Entry 5IUZ (X-ray diffraction, 2.73 A resolution); this record covers chain A.

Chain A:
Protein: Cytochrome P450 2B4
From: Oryctolagus cuniculus
Notes: EC 1.14.14.1
UniProtKB: P00178 (CP2B4_RABIT); aligned to UniProt positions 1-472 over residues 20-491 (the alignment contains insertions or deletions, so no single offset holds)
Chain sequence (478 residues; each row starts with the number of its first residue):
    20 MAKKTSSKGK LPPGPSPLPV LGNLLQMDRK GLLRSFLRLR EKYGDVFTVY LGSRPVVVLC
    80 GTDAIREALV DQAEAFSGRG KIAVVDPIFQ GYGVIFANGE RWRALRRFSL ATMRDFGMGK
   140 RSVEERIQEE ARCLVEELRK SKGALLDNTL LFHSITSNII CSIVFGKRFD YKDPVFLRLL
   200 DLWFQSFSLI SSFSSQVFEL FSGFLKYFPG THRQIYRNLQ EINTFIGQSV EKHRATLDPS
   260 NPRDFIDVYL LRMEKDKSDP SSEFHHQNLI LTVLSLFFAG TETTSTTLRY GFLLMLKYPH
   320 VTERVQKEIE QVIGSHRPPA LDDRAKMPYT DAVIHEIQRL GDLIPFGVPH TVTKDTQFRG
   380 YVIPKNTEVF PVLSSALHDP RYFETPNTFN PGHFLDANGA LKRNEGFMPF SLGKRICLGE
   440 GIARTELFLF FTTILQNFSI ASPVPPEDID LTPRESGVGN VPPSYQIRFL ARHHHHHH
Disordered / not traced: 20-28, 135-139, 493-497
Differences from the reference sequence: engineered mutation Ala21 (Glu2 in P00178), Lys22 (Gly in P00178), Lys23 (His in P00178), Thr24 (Pro in P00178), Ser25 (Lys in P00178), Ser26 (Ala in P00178), Lys27 (His in P00178), Lys29 (Arg in P00178), Trp202 (Phe in P00178), Tyr226 (His in P00178); expression tag (492-497)
Bound ions: heme Fe near Cys436 (its only coordinating residue here)
Ligand contacts:
  - 5-cyclohexyl-1-pentyl-beta-D-maltoside (CM5), molecule 1: Leu43, Leu44, Met46, Asp47, Arg48, Gly50, Leu51, Ser54, Phe212, Gln215, Val216, Leu219
  - 5-cyclohexyl-1-pentyl-beta-D-maltoside (CM5), molecule 2: Ser176, Cys180, Phe184, Lys186, Phe188, Val194, Phe195, Leu198, Leu199, Trp202, Ile241, Phe244, Lys251, Phe296
  - heme (HEM): Arg98, Val113, Ile114, Trp121, Arg125, Ile179, Leu295, Ala298, Gly299, Thr302, Thr303, Thr306, Ile363, Val367, His369, Leu392, Pro428, Phe429, Ser430, Arg434, Ile435, Cys436, Leu437, Gly438, Ile441, Ala442
Reported in the primary citation:
  - binding site for 5-cyclohexyl-1-pentyl-beta-D-maltoside: Phe296

Summary:
Bound to chain A: heme and 5-cyclohexyl-1-pentyl-beta-D-maltoside. From the paper: a binding site for
5-cyclohexyl-1-pentyl-beta-D-maltoside at Phe296.
Chain A is Cytochrome P450 2B4 (Oryctolagus cuniculus); the structure, Structure of P450 2B4 F202W mutant
(cymal-5), was determined by X-ray diffraction together with 5IUT from the same study.
